PDB entry 1G32 | X-ray diffraction, 1.90 A resolution | chains A and B of the 3 polymer chains in the assembly

== Chain A ==
Name: Prothrombin
Organism: Homo sapiens
Notes: EC 3.4.21.5; fragment: light chain
UniProt: P00734 (THRB_HUMAN); residues 1-14 here correspond to UniProt positions 336-349 (UniProt number = residue number + 335)
Amino-acid sequence (36 residues; numbered 1 to 14 plus 22 insertion-coded residues; the number before each row is that of its first residue; a row labelled like 14A-14N holds insertion residues (14A, then the next letters in order)):
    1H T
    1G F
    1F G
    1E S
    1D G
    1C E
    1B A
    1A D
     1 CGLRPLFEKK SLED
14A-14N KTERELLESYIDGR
Disordered / not traced: 1H, 1G, 1F, 1E, 1D, 14K-14N
Curated features (UniProtKB/Swiss-Prot):
  - site: Arg14N (Cleavage)

== Chain B ==
Name: Prothrombin
Organism: Homo sapiens
Notes: EC 3.4.21.5; fragment: heavy chain
UniProt: P00734 (THRB_HUMAN); the construct lacks a stretch of the UniProt sequence and is renumbered around it, so the offset changes along the chain: 16-36 = UniProt 364-384; 37-60 = UniProt 386-409; 61-77 = UniProt 419-435; 78-97 = UniProt 437-456; 7 more segments
Amino-acid sequence (259 residues; numbered 16 to 247 plus 30 insertion-coded residues; 3 numbers in that range are skipped by the numbering (no residue carries them; nothing is unmodelled there); the number before each row is that of its first residue; a row labelled like 60A-60I holds insertion residues (60A, then the next letters in order)):
    16 IVEGSDAEIG MSPWQVMLFR K
   36A S
    37 PQELLCGASL ISDRWVLTAA HCLL
60A-60I YPPWDKNFT
    61 ENDLLVRIGK HSRTRYE
   77A R
    78 NIEKISMLEK IYIHPRYNWR
   97A E
    98 NLDRDIALMK LKKPVAFSDY IHPVCLPDRE TA
129A-129C ASL
   130 LQAGYKGRVT GWGNLKET
147A-147G WTANVGK
   150 GQPSVLQVVN LPIVERPVCK DSTRIRITDN MFCAG
  184A Y
   185 KP
186A-186D DEGK
   187 RGDACEGDSG GPFVMKSP
204A-204B FN
   205 NRWYQMGIVS WGE
   219 GCD
  221A R
   222 DGKYGFYTHV FRLKKWIQKV IDQFGE
Disordered / not traced: 147A-147G
Disulfide bonds: Cys42-Cys58, Cys168-Cys182, Cys191-Cys220
Ligand contacts: R11 (4-{[1-methyl-5-(2-methyl-benzoimidazol-1-ylmethyl)-1H-benzoimidazol-2-ylmethyl]-amino}-benzamidine): His57, Tyr60A, Trp60D, Glu97A, Asn98, Leu99, Ile174, Asp189, Ala190, Cys191, Glu192, Ser195, Val213, Ser214, Trp215, Gly216, Gly219, Cys220, Gly226
Curated features (UniProtKB/Swiss-Prot):
  - region: Ala183 to Val200 (High affinity receptor-binding region which is also known as the TP508 peptide)
  - active site (Charge relay system): His57, Asp102, Ser195
  - glycosylation: Asn60G (N-linked (GlcNAc...) (complex) asparagine)
What the authors report for this chain:
  - binding site for R11: Asp189
  - catalytic residues: His57, Ser195 (citing earlier work)

== How chain A and chain B interact ==
Contacting residue pairs - 62 pairs, chain A then chain B:
  Cys1(A) - Pro120(B)
  Cys1(A) - Val121(B)
  Cys1(A) - Cys122(B)  disulfide
  Cys1(A) - Arg206(B)  hydrogen bond (backbone-side chain)
  Asp1A(A) - His119(B)  salt bridge
  Asp1A(A) - Arg206(B)
  Ala1B(A) - Arg206(B)  hydrogen bond (backbone-side chain)
  Glu1C(A) - Pro120(B)
  Gly2(A) - Pro120(B)  hydrogen bond (backbone-backbone)
  Gly2(A) - Val121(B)
  Gly2(A) - Cys122(B)  hydrogen bond (backbone-side chain)
  Gly2(A) - Arg206(B)
  Gly2(A) - Trp207(B)  hydrogen bond (backbone-backbone)
  Leu3(A) - His119(B)  hydrogen bond (backbone-side chain)
  Leu3(A) - Asn205(B)
  Leu3(A) - Arg206(B)
  Arg4(A) - Gly25(B)
  Arg4(A) - Met26(B)  hydrogen bond (side chain-backbone)
  Arg4(A) - Pro28(B)
  Arg4(A) - Trp29(B)
  Arg4(A) - Arg137(B)
  Arg4(A) - Trp207(B)
  Pro5(A) - Ser115(B)
  Pro5(A) - Asp116(B)
  Pro5(A) - His119(B)
  Leu6(A) - Gly25(B)
  Leu6(A) - Asp116(B)
  Phe7(A) - Glu23(B)
  Phe7(A) - Ile24(B)
  Phe7(A) - Gly25(B)
  Phe7(A) - Met26(B)  hydrophobic
  Glu8(A) - Lys202(B)  salt bridge
  Glu8(A) - Asn205(B)
  Glu8(A) - Trp207(B)  hydrogen bond
  Lys9(A) - His119(B)
  Asp14(A) - Glu23(B)
  Asp14(A) - Met26(B)
  Asp14(A) - Arg137(B)  salt bridge
  Asp14(A) - Trp207(B)
  Lys14A(A) - Glu23(B)  hydrogen bond (backbone-side chain)
  Thr14B(A) - Arg137(B)  hydrogen bond
  Thr14B(A) - Asn159(B)  hydrogen bond
  Glu14C(A) - Arg137(B)
  Glu14C(A) - Lys202(B)  salt bridge
  Glu14E(A) - Lys135(B)  salt bridge
  Glu14E(A) - Asn159(B)  hydrogen bond
  Glu14E(A) - Tyr184A(B)  hydrogen bond
  Glu14E(A) - Lys186D(B)  salt bridge
  Leu14F(A) - Lys135(B)
  Leu14F(A) - Gly136(B)
  Leu14F(A) - Asn159(B)
  Leu14F(A) - Trp207(B)  hydrophobic
  Leu14G(A) - Lys202(B)
  Leu14G(A) - Pro204(B)  hydrophobic
  Ser14I(A) - Gly133(B)
  Ser14I(A) - Tyr134(B)
  Ser14I(A) - Lys135(B)  hydrogen bond (side chain-backbone)
  Tyr14J(A) - Tyr134(B)  hydrogen bond (backbone-side chain)
  Tyr14J(A) - Lys135(B)  hydrogen bond (side chain-backbone)
  Tyr14J(A) - Met201(B)
  Tyr14J(A) - Lys202(B)  hydrogen bond (side chain-backbone)
  Tyr14J(A) - Pro204(B)
Other interface residues (no listed pair), chain B (30 interface residues in all): Ile47, Tyr117, Leu129C, Ser203
Disulfides between the chains: Cys1(A)-Cys122(B)

== Summary ==
21 residues of chain A face 30 of chain B across their interface; the contacts include 1 disulfide bond, 17
hydrogen bonds and 6 salt bridges. Polar contacts include Asp1A(A)-His119(B), Glu8(A)-Lys202(B) and
Glu14E(A)-Lys135(B). Ligands of chain B: compound R11. The paper reports catalytic residues His57(B) and
Ser195(B); a binding site for R11 at Asp189(B).
Here chain A is Prothrombin and chain B is Prothrombin, both from Homo sapiens. Entry 1G32 (Thrombin inhibitor
complex) was determined by X-ray diffraction, deposited together with 1OYQ, 1G30, 1G36, 1G2L and 1G2M.
